Entry 6MHH (X-ray diffraction, 2.08 A resolution); this record covers chain A.

== Chain A ==
Protein: Metal resistance protein
Organism: Proteus mirabilis
Reference sequence: B4EV21 (B4EV21_PROMH); residues 3-224 here correspond to UniProt positions 22-243 (UniProt number = residue number + 19)
Sequence (213 residues; numbered 1 to 224; 11 numbers in that range are skipped by the numbering (no residue carries them; nothing is unmodelled there); the number before each row is that of its first residue):
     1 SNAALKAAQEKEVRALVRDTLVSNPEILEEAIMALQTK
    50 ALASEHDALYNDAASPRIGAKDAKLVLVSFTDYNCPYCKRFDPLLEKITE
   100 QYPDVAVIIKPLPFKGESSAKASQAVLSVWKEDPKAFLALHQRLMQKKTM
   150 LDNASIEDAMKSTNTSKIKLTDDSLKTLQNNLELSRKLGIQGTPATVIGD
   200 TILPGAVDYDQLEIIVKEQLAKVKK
Not modelled in the structure: 223-224
Construct notes: expression tag (1-2); engineered mutation K6 (Asn25 in B4EV21)
Disulfides: C84-C87
What the authors report for this chain:
  - catalytic residues: C84
  - conformationally variable residues (domain motion): C84

== In short ==
From the paper: the catalytic residue C84; conformational variability at C84.
Chain A is Metal resistance protein (Proteus mirabilis); the structure, Proteus mirabilis ScsC linker
(residues 39-49) deletion and N6K mutant, was determined by X-ray diffraction together with 6NEN from the same
study.
